Entry 3OCX (X-ray diffraction, 1.90 A resolution); this record covers chain A.

# Chain A
Name: Lipoprotein E
From: Haemophilus influenzae
Notes: EC 3.1.3.2
UniProt: P26093 (HEL_HAEIN); residues 2-254 here correspond to UniProt positions 22-274 (UniProt number = residue number + 20)
Chain sequence (262 residues; numbered 1 to 262; the number before each row is that of its first residue):
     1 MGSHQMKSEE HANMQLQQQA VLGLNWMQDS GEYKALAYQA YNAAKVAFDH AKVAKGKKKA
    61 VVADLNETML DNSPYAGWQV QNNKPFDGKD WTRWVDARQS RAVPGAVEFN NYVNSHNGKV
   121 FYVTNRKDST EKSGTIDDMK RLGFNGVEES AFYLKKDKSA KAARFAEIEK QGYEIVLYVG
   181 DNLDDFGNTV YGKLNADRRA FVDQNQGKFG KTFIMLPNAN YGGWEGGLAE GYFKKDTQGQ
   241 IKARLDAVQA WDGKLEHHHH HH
Disordered / not traced: 1-9, 256-262
Construct notes: expression tag (1, 255-262); engineered mutation Asn-66 (Asp86 in P26093)
Ion coordination: Mg2+: Asp-64, Asn-66, Asp-181 (together with adenosine-2'-monophosphate)
Residues lining bound ligands: adenosine-2'-monophosphate (2AM): Asp-64, Asn-66, Tyr-75, Gln-79, Phe-86, Trp-91, Thr-124, Asn-125, Arg-126, Asp-181, Tyr-221
From the paper describing this entry:
  - catalytic residues: Asp-64

# Summary
Ligands of chain A: adenosine-2'-monophosphate. Asp-64, Asn-66 and Asp-181 form the Mg2+ site. The paper
reports the catalytic residue Asp-64.
Chain A is Lipoprotein E (Haemophilus influenzae); the structure, Structure of Recombinant Haemophilus
influenzae e(P4) Acid Phosphatase mutant D66N complexed with 2'-AMP, was determined by X-ray diffraction
together with 3OCU, 3OCV, 3OCW and 3OCY from the same study.
